Entry 4RVL (X-ray diffraction, 1.85 A resolution); this record covers chain A.

== Chain A ==
Protein: Serine/threonine-protein kinase Chk1
Organism: Homo sapiens
Notes: EC 2.7.11.1; fragment: kinase domain, UNP reidues 1-289
UniProtKB: O14757 (CHK1_HUMAN); numbering as in UniProt (aligned over 1-289)
Sequence (298 residues; numbered 1 to 298; the number before each row is that of its first residue):
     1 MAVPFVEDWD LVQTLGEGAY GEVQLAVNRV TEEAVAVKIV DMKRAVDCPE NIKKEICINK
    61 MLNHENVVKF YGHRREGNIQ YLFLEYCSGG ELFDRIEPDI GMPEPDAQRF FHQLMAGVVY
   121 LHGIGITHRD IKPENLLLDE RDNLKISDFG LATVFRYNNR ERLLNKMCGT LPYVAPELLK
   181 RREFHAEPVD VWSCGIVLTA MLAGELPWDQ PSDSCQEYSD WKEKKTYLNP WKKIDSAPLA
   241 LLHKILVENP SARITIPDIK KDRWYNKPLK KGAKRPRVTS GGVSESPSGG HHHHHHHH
Unresolved in the structure: 1-2, 17-22, 44-50, 274-298
Sequence notes: expression tag (290-298)
Ligand contacts: 3XL (3-(2-hydroxyphenyl)-9H-pyrrolo[2,3-b:5,4-c']dipyridine-6-carbonitrile): L15, V23, A36, K38, V68, L84, E85, Y86, C87, G90, E91, L137, S147, D148
UniProt features mapped onto this chain:
  - active site: D130 (Proton acceptor)
  - binding site (ATP): L15 to V23, K38
  - modified residue (Phosphoserine): S280, S286
  - cross-link: K132 (Glycyl lysine isopeptide (Lys-Gly) (interchain with G-Cter in ubiquitin))
  - mutagenesis: K38 (K38R: Abolishes kinase activity), D130 (D130A: Abolishes kinase activity), K132 (K132R: Strong reduction of chromatin-associated CHK1 ubiquitination)

== Overview ==
Bound to chain A: compound 3XL. Curated annotation (UniProt) lists active-site residue D130, 10 ATP-binding
residues and 3 mutagenesis sites.
Chain A is Serine/threonine-protein kinase Chk1 (Homo sapiens); the structure, CHK1 kinase domain with
diazacarbazole compound 7: 3-(2-hydroxyphenyl)-9H-pyrrolo[2,3-b:5,4-c']dipyridine-6-carbonitrile, was
determined by X-ray diffraction, deposited together with 4RVK and 4RVM.
